PDB entry 8YY9 | electron microscopy, 2.70 A resolution | chains M and H of the 39 polymer chains in the assembly

Chain M:
Protein: Reaction center protein M chain
From: Dinoroseobacter shibae DFL 12
Reference sequence: A8LQ17 (A8LQ17_DINSH); numbering as in UniProt (aligned over 1-330)
Chain sequence (330 residues; numbered 1 to 330; the number before each row is that of its first residue):
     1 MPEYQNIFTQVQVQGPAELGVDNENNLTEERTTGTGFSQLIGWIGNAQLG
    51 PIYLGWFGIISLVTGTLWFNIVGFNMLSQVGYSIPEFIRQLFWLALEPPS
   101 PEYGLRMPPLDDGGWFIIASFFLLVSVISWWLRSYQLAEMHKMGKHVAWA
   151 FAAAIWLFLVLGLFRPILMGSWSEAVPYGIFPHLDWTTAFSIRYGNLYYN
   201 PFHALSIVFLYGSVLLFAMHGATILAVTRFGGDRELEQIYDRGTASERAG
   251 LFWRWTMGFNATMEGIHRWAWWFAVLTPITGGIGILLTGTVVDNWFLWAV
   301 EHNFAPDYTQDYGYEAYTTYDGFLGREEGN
Not modelled in the structure: 1, 327-330
Metal / ion sites: Fe ion: His220, Glu235 (shared with 2 residues of chain L)
Ligand contacts:
  - Spheroidenone (A1EFU; (4E,16E,26E)-2-methoxy-2,6,10,14,19,23,27,31-octamethyl-dotriaconta-4,6,8,10,12,14,16,18,20,22,26,30-dodecaen-3-one): Trp68, Phe69, Asn70, Val72, Gly73, Phe74, Met76, Phe87, Leu91, Ile117, Ser120, Phe121, Leu123, Leu124, Phe158, Leu159, Leu161, Gly162, Leu163, Trp172, Val176, Pro177, Tyr178, Gly179, Ile180, His183
  - bacteriochlorophyll a (BCL), molecule 1: Trp68, Phe69, Leu91, Phe92, Phe158, Leu161, Val176, Ile180, His183, Leu184, Trp186, Thr187
  - bacteriochlorophyll a (BCL), molecule 2: Thr187, Tyr198, Ala204, Ile207, Val208, Tyr211, Gly212, Leu215
  - bacteriochlorophyll a / bacteriopheophytin a: Ser61, Leu62, Gly65, Thr66, Phe69, Asn70, Leu123, Ser126, Val127, Trp130, Val147, Ala150, Phe151, Ala154, Ile155, Leu157, Phe158, Leu161, Trp186, Thr187, Thr188, Phe190, Ser191, Asn196, Leu197, Tyr198, Phe202, His203, Ser206, Ile207, Leu210, Tyr211, Ala274, Val275, Thr277, Pro278, Thr280, Gly281, Gly282, Ile285
  - bacteriopheophytin a (BPH): Tyr211, Val214, Leu215, Ala218, Met219, Trp253, Thr256, Met257
  - cardiolipin / MW9: Pro201, Ala204, Leu205, Val208, Arg254, Met257, Gly258, Phe259, Trp269, Phe273, Trp298, His302, Phe304
  - MW9 ((21R,24R,27S)-24,27,28-trihydroxy-18,24-dioxo-19,23,25-trioxa-24lambda~5~-phosphaoctacosan-21-yl (9Z)-octadec-9-enoate), molecule 1: Asn26, Glu30, Trp56, Phe57, Ile60, Val125, Ile128, Ser129, Trp131, Leu132, Tyr135, Gln136, Glu139, Met140, Trp149
  - MW9, molecule 2: Ser83, Ile84, Pro85
  - MW9, molecule 3: Gly144, Lys145, His146, Trp149, Ala152, Ala153, Trp156, Arg268, Trp271, Trp272, Ile279, Ile283
  - ubiquinone-10 (U10): Gly212, Leu215, Leu216, Met219, His220, Thr223, Ile224, Ser246, Ala249, Gly250, Trp253, Thr256, Met257, Phe259, Asn260, Ala261, Thr262, Met263, Ile266, Trp269, Phe273
Reported in the primary citation:
  - binding site for bacteriochlorophyll a: His203

Chain H:
Protein: Reaction center protein H chain
From: Dinoroseobacter shibae DFL 12
Reference sequence: A8LQ33 (A8LQ33_DINSH); residues 1-256 here = UniProt positions 1-256
Chain sequence (256 residues; numbered 1 to 256; the number before each row is that of its first residue):
     1 MEETFFGNFDLASLSLWLFYGFFALLIYYLQTENMREGYPLEDDDGNTAA
    51 NQGPFPLPKEKTFKLQHGRGELTLPGEDVQRRDNLALRKTAHGNGFPMEP
   101 TGDPMLDGVGPASWSKRRDVPELDAHGHPKIVPMSAAEGFGVSAGTDPRG
   151 LPVMAGDGEIVGLVSDMWIDEAEQLVRYLEIELDPEWGDGKRLVQREMVR
   201 IKSDRVKVRSIYGKHFKNVPKTKSPNQVTLLEEDKIMAYYAGGTLYADES
   251 RLEPQL
Ligand contacts:
  - cardiolipin / MW9: Asn8, Phe9, Ser13, Leu16, Trp17, Phe19, Tyr20, Phe23, Ala24, Ile27, Tyr28, Gln31, Met35, Tyr39, Leu41, Asn51, Gln52, Gly53, Pro54, Phe55, Pro56
  - MW9 ((21R,24R,27S)-24,27,28-trihydroxy-18,24-dioxo-19,23,25-trioxa-24lambda~5~-phosphaoctacosan-21-yl (9Z)-octadec-9-enoate), molecule 1: Trp17, Leu18, Gly21, Phe22, Leu25, Leu26, Tyr29
  - MW9, molecule 2: Asp43, Ala49, Ala50, Asn51, Asn94
  - MW9, molecule 3: Asn51, Gln52, Gly53

Chain M / chain H interface:
Contacting residue pairs (132):
  Pro2(M) - Arg200(H)  hydrogen bond (backbone-side chain)
  Pro2(M) - Arg209(H)
  Glu3(M) - Met198(H)
  Glu3(M) - Arg200(H)  hydrogen bond (backbone-side chain)
  Glu3(M) - Arg209(H)
  Tyr4(M) - Arg196(H)  hydrogen bond
  Tyr4(M) - Glu197(H)
  Tyr4(M) - Val199(H)
  Tyr4(M) - Arg200(H)
  Asn6(M) - Arg196(H)  hydrogen bond
  Asn6(M) - Glu197(H)
  Thr9(M) - Arg196(H)
  Gln10(M) - Gly145(H)
  Gln10(M) - Thr146(H)
  Gln10(M) - Arg196(H)  hydrogen bond
  Gln10(M) - Val199(H)  hydrogen bond (side chain-backbone)
  Gln10(M) - Ile201(H)
  Val11(M) - Val142(H)  hydrophobic
  Val11(M) - Ala144(H)
  Val11(M) - Thr146(H)
  Gln12(M) - Val142(H)
  Gln12(M) - Ser143(H)  hydrogen bond (backbone-backbone)
  Gln12(M) - Ala144(H)  hydrogen bond (backbone-backbone)
  Val13(M) - Met134(H)  hydrophobic
  Val13(M) - Gly141(H)
  Val13(M) - Ser143(H)
  Val13(M) - Met167(H)  hydrophobic
  Val13(M) - Gln174(H)
  Val13(M) - Val176(H)  hydrophobic
  Gln14(M) - Gly139(H)
  Gln14(M) - Phe140(H)
  Gln14(M) - Gly141(H)  hydrogen bond (backbone-backbone)
  Gln14(M) - Ser143(H)
  Gly15(M) - Gly139(H)
  Gly15(M) - Phe140(H)
  Pro16(M) - Gly139(H)
  Pro16(M) - Phe140(H)
  Pro16(M) - Gln174(H)  hydrogen bond (backbone-side chain)
  Glu18(M) - His126(H)  salt bridge
  Val21(M) - Ala125(H)  hydrophobic
  Phe37(M) - Gln174(H)
  Gln39(M) - Ser143(H)  hydrogen bond
  Trp43(M) - Ala144(H)  hydrophobic
  Trp43(M) - Gly145(H)
  Asn46(M) - Glu173(H)
  Pro201(M) - Leu16(H)  hydrophobic
  Phe202(M) - Ala12(H)
  Phe202(M) - Ser15(H)
  Phe202(M) - Leu16(H)
  Leu205(M) - Leu16(H)  hydrophobic
  Leu205(M) - Phe19(H)  hydrophobic
  Phe209(M) - Phe19(H)  hydrophobic
  Phe209(M) - Phe23(H)  hydrophobic
  Thr228(M) - Glu197(H)
  Arg229(M) - Gln195(H)  hydrogen bond (backbone-side chain)
  Arg229(M) - Glu197(H)
  Arg229(M) - Met198(H)
  Arg229(M) - Met237(H)
  Phe230(M) - Met237(H)
  Phe230(M) - Ala241(H)  hydrophobic
  Gly231(M) - Met237(H)  hydrogen bond (backbone-side chain)
  Asp233(M) - Arg177(H)  salt bridge
  Asp233(M) - Glu197(H)
  Arg234(M) - Glu122(H)  salt bridge
  Arg234(M) - Lys130(H)
  Arg234(M) - Ile131(H)
  Arg234(M) - Arg177(H)
  Arg234(M) - Glu233(H)  salt bridge
  Arg234(M) - Met237(H)
  Glu237(M) - Arg117(H)  hydrogen bond (backbone-side chain)
  Glu237(M) - Arg118(H)  salt bridge
  Glu237(M) - Glu122(H)
  Glu237(M) - Leu230(H)
  Gln238(M) - Arg117(H)
  Tyr240(M) - Leu72(H)
  Asp241(M) - Gln80(H)  hydrogen bond
  Asp241(M) - Arg117(H)  hydrogen bond (backbone-side chain)
  Asp241(M) - Arg118(H)  salt bridge
  Arg242(M) - Glu37(H)  salt bridge
  Arg242(M) - Asp78(H)  salt bridge
  Arg242(M) - Gln80(H)
  Arg242(M) - Ser115(H)
  Arg242(M) - Arg117(H)
  Gly243(M) - Ser115(H)
  Gly243(M) - Arg117(H)
  Gly243(M) - Asp234(H)
  Thr244(M) - Ser113(H)  hydrogen bond (side chain-backbone)
  Thr244(M) - Ser115(H)
  Thr244(M) - Asp234(H)  hydrogen bond (backbone-side chain)
  Glu247(M) - Ser115(H)  hydrogen bond
  Arg248(M) - Pro111(H)  hydrogen bond (side chain-backbone)
  Arg248(M) - Ala112(H)
  Arg248(M) - Ser113(H)  hydrogen bond (side chain-backbone)
  Arg248(M) - Ala238(H)
  Arg254(M) - Tyr39(H)  hydrogen bond
  Phe259(M) - Gln31(H)
  Asn260(M) - Asn34(H)
  Ala261(M) - Asn34(H)
  Thr262(M) - Glu33(H)
  Thr262(M) - Asn34(H)
  Thr262(M) - Glu37(H)
  Glu264(M) - Lys61(H)  salt bridge
  Glu264(M) - Phe63(H)
  Gly265(M) - Asn34(H)
  Arg268(M) - Tyr29(H)  hydrogen bond
  Arg268(M) - Leu30(H)
  Arg268(M) - Glu33(H)  salt bridge
  Trp269(M) - Ile27(H)  hydrophobic
  Trp269(M) - Leu30(H)  hydrophobic
  Trp269(M) - Asn34(H)
  Trp272(M) - Phe22(H)  hydrophobic
  Trp272(M) - Leu26(H)
  Trp272(M) - Tyr29(H)
  Trp272(M) - Leu30(H)
  Leu276(M) - Phe19(H)  hydrophobic
  Leu276(M) - Phe22(H)  hydrophobic
  Leu276(M) - Phe23(H)  hydrophobic
  Leu276(M) - Leu26(H)  hydrophobic
  Thr280(M) - Phe19(H)
  Leu287(M) - Ala12(H)  hydrophobic
  Leu287(M) - Ser15(H)
  Thr290(M) - Met1(H)
  Val291(M) - Met1(H)
  Val291(M) - Ala12(H)
  Val292(M) - Ala12(H)  hydrophobic
  Trp298(M) - Asp10(H)  hydrogen bond
  Trp298(M) - Ala12(H)  hydrophobic
  Trp298(M) - Ser13(H)
  Glu301(M) - Asn8(H)  hydrogen bond (backbone-side chain)
  His302(M) - Asn8(H)  hydrogen bond (side chain-backbone)
  His302(M) - Asp10(H)
  His302(M) - Ser13(H)  hydrogen bond
Interface residues without a listed pair, chain M (63 interface residues in all): Gln5, Ala17, Gln48, Ile239, Phe273, Ile283, Trp295
Interface residues without a listed pair, chain H (76 interface residues in all): Glu2, Leu11, Arg36, Leu41, Leu65, Leu74, Gly110, Trp114, Pro148, Ile169, Leu175, Ser210, Thr244

In short:
63 residues of chain M face 76 of chain H across their interface; the contacts include 27 hydrogen bonds and
10 salt bridges. Polar pairs include Glu18(M)-His126(H), Asp233(M)-Arg177(H) and Arg234(M)-Glu122(H). The
paper reports a binding site for bacteriochlorophyll a at His203(M).
Here chain M is Reaction center protein M chain and chain H is Reaction center protein H chain, both from
Dinoroseobacter shibae DFL 12. Entry 8YY9 (Cryo-EM structure of a tri-heme cytochrome-associated RC-LH1
complex from a marine photoheterotrophic bacterium, purified with magnesium-free ...) was determined by
electron microscopy (same publication as 8YZ2 and 9KM0).
